PDB entry 9IYB | electron microscopy, 2.82 A resolution | chains C and E of the 5 polymer chains in the assembly

[Chain C]
Protein: Guanine nucleotide-binding protein G(I)/G(S)/G(T) subunit beta-1
From: Homo sapiens
UniProt: P62873 (GBB1_HUMAN); numbering as in UniProt (aligned over 2-340)
Amino-acid sequence (345 residues; numbered -4 to 340; the number before each row is that of its first residue; numbers below 1 keep their minus sign (Met-4 is residue -4)):
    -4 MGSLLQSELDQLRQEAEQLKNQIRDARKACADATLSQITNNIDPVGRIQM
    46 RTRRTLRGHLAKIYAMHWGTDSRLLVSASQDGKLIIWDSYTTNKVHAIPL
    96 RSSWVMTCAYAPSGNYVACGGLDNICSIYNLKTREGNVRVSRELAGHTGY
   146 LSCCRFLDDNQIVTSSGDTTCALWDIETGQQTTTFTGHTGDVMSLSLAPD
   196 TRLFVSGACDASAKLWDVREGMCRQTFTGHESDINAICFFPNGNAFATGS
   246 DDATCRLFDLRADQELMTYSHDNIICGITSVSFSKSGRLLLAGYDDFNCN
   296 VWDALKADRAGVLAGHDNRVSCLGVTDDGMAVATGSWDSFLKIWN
Unresolved in the structure: -4 to 3
Sequence notes: initiating methionine (-4); expression tag (-3 to 1)
Swiss-Prot annotation at these positions:
  - modified residue: Ser2 (N-acetylserine), His266 (Phosphohistidine)
  - natural variant: Leu30 (L30F: In MRD42; uncertain significance), Arg52 (R52G: In MRD42), Gly64 (G64V: In MRD42), Asp76 (D76E: In MRD42; D76G: In MRD42), Gly77 (G77S: In MRD42), Lys78 (K78R: In MRD42), Ile80 (I80N: In MRD42; I80T: In MRD42), His91 (H91R: In MRD42; uncertain significance), Ala92 (A92T: In MRD42), Pro94 (P94S: In MRD42), Leu95 (L95P: In MRD42), Arg96 (R96L: In MRD42), 5 further natural variant entries in UniProt

[Chain E]
Protein: scFv16
From: Rattus norvegicus
Notes: antibody fragment or engineered binder
Amino-acid sequence (248 residues; numbered 1 to 247 plus 17 insertion-coded residues; 16 numbers in that range are skipped by the numbering (no residue carries them; nothing is unmodelled there); the number before each row is that of its first residue; a row labelled like 120A-120Q holds insertion residues (120A, then the next letters in order)):
     1 MVQLVESGGGLVQPGGSRKLSCSASGFAFSSFGMHWVRQAPEKGLEWVAY
    51 ISSGSGTIYYADTVKGRFTISRDDPKNTLFLQMTSLRSEDTAMYYCVRSI
   101 YYYGSSPFDFWGQGTTLTVS
120A-120Q AGGGGSGGGGSGGGGSA
   137 DIVMTQATSSVPVTPGESVSISCRSSKSLLHSNGNTYLYWFLQRPGQSPQ
   187 LLIYRMSNLASGVPDRFSGSGSGTAFTLTISRLEAEDVGVYYCMQHLEYP
   237 LTFGAGTKLEL
Unresolved in the structure: 1, 120A-120Q

[Chain C / chain E interface]
Pairs across the interface - 11 pairs, chain C then chain E:
  Asp66(C) - Tyr103(E)
  Arg68(C) - Tyr103(E)
  Leu69(C) - Tyr103(E)  hydrophobic
  Asp83(C) - Tyr103(E)
  Val90(C) - Tyr102(E)  hydrophobic
  His91(C) - Tyr102(E)
  Arg129(C) - Ser197(E)  hydrogen bond
  Glu130(C) - Gly26(E)
  Glu130(C) - Phe27(E)
  Glu130(C) - Ala28(E)  hydrogen bond (backbone-backbone)
  Gly131(C) - Phe32(E)
Interface residues without a listed pair, chain C (10 interface residues in all): Asn132
Interface residues without a listed pair, chain E (10 interface residues in all): Val2, Ser31, Arg98

[Summary]
The chain C/chain E interface involves 10 residues from each chain, with 2 hydrogen bonds. Among the polar
pairs are Arg129(C)-Ser197(E) and Glu130(C)-Ala28(E).
Chain C is Guanine nucleotide-binding protein G(I)/G(S)/G(T) subunit beta-1 (Homo sapiens) and chain E is
scFv16 (Rattus norvegicus); the structure, Cryo-EM Structure of the Prostaglandin D2 Receptor 2-PGD2 Coupled
to G Protein, was determined by electron microscopy, deposited together with 8XXU and 8XXV.
